Entry 5MW9 (X-ray diffraction, 2.20 A resolution); this record covers chains A and C of the 4 polymer chains in the assembly.

[Chain A]
Protein: Centrosomin
Source organism: Drosophila melanogaster
Reference sequence: P54623 (CNN_DROME), isoform P54623-2; numbering as in UniProt (aligned over 1082-1148)
Amino-acid sequence (70 residues; row label = number of the first residue in the row):
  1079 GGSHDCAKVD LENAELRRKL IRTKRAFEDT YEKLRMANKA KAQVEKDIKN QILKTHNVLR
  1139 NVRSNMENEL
Disordered / not traced: 1079-1080, 1147-1148
Sequence notes: expression tag (1079-1081)
Metal / ion sites: Zn2+: His1082, Cys1084 (shared with 2 residues of chain B)
What the authors report for this chain:
  - mutagenesis - R1141H: decreased localization

[Chain C]
Protein: Centrosomin
Source organism: Drosophila melanogaster
Reference sequence: P54623 (CNN_DROME), isoform P54623-2; residues 490-544 here = UniProt positions 490-544
Amino-acid sequence (58 residues; numbered 487 to 544; the number before each row is that of its first residue):
   487 GPMDQQNSAV IGQLRLELQQ ARTEVETADK WRLECIDVCS VLTNRLEEEA GFLNSLLK
Disordered / not traced: 487-498
Sequence notes: expression tag (487-489); conflict Ile522 (Val in P54623); engineered mutation Glu535 (Leu in P54623)

[How chain A and chain C interact]
Residue-residue contacts - 9 pairs, chain A then chain C:
  Glu1123(A) - Leu543(C)
  Ile1126(A) - Leu539(C)  hydrophobic
  Ile1126(A) - Leu543(C)  hydrophobic
  Lys1127(A) - Leu543(C)
  Gln1129(A) - Leu539(C)
  Ile1130(A) - Leu539(C)  hydrophobic
  Ile1130(A) - Asn540(C)
  Ile1130(A) - Leu543(C)  hydrophobic
  Thr1133(A) - Ala536(C)
Other interface residues (no listed pair), chain A (7 interface residues in all): Leu1137
Other interface residues (no listed pair), chain C (8 interface residues in all): Thr529, Leu532, Glu533, Leu542
The authors on this interface:
  - hot spots on chain A (mutagenesis) - I1126E, T1133E, L1137E: abolished binding to Centrosomin (chain C)
  - hot spots on chain C (mutagenesis) - L542E: decreased binding to Centrosomin (chain A)

[Overview]
The interface between chain A and chain C involves 7 residues on one side and 8 on the other. His1082(A) and
Cys1084(A) coordinate Zn2+. The paper reports that I1126E, T1133E and L1137E of chain A abolish binding to
Centrosomin (chain C); R1141H of chain A reduces localization.
Chain A is Centrosomin and chain C is Centrosomin, both from Drosophila melanogaster; the structure, Complex
between the Leucine Zipper (LZ) and Centrosomin-motif 2 (CM2) domains of Drosophila melanogaster Centrosomin
(Cnn) ..., was determined by X-ray diffraction (same publication as 5MVW, 5MW0, 5MWE and 5I7C).
